Entry 3M30 (X-ray diffraction, 1.45 A resolution); this record covers chains B and E of the 6 polymer chains in the assembly.

== Chain B (and E) ==
Molecule: Methyl-coenzyme M reductase I subunit beta
Organism: Methanothermobacter marburgensis
Notes: EC 2.8.4.1; chain E of this document is another copy of the same molecule, construct and numbering; everything in this record applies to it too
UniProt: P11560 (MCRB_METTM); numbering as in UniProt (aligned over 2-443)
Amino-acid sequence (442 residues; row label = number of the first residue in the row):
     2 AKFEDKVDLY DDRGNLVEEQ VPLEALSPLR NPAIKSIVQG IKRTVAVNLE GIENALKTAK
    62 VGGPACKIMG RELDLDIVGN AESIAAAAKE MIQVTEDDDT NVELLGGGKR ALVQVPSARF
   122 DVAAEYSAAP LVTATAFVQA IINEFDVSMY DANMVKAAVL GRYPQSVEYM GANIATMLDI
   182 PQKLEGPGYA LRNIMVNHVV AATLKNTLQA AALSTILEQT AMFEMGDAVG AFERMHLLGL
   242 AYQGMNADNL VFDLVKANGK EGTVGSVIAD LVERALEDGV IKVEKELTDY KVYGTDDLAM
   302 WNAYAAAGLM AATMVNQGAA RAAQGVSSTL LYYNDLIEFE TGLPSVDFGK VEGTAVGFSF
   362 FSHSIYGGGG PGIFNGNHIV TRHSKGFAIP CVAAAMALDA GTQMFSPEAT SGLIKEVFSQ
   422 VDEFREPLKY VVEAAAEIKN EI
Bound ions: Mg2+ near D271 (its only coordinating residue here)
Residues lining bound ligands:
  - 1-thioethanesulfonic acid (COM): F361, S365, Y367
  - factor 430 (F43): S365, I366, Y367
  - Coenzyme B / XP9: F361, F362, Y367, G368, G369, H379, I380, V381
UniProt features mapped onto this chain:
  - binding site (coenzyme M): Y367
  - binding site (coenzyme B): G369

== How chain B and chain E interact ==
Residue-residue contacts - 90 pairs, chain B then chain E:
  P29(B) - V123(E)
  L30(B) - V95(E)  hydrophobic
  L30(B) - R120(E)
  R31(B) - V95(E)
  R31(B) - T96(E)
  K36(B) - D122(E)  salt bridge
  K36(B) - V123(E)
  V39(B) - V123(E)
  Q40(B) - D122(E)  hydrogen bond (side chain-backbone)
  K43(B) - A124(E)  hydrogen bond (side chain-backbone)
  K43(B) - A125(E)  hydrogen bond (side chain-backbone)
  M92(B) - V230(E)
  M92(B) - G231(E)
  V95(B) - L30(E)  hydrophobic
  V95(B) - R31(E)
  T96(B) - R31(E)
  R120(B) - L30(E)
  D122(B) - K36(E)
  D122(B) - Q40(E)  hydrogen bond (backbone-side chain)
  V123(B) - P29(E)
  V123(B) - K36(E)
  V123(B) - V39(E)
  V123(B) - T221(E)
  A124(B) - K43(E)  hydrogen bond (backbone-side chain)
  A124(B) - E225(E)
  A125(B) - K43(E)  hydrogen bond (backbone-side chain)
  A125(B) - E126(E)
  A125(B) - Y127(E)
  A125(B) - A191(E)  hydrophobic
  A125(B) - E225(E)  hydrogen bond (backbone-side chain)
  E126(B) - A125(E)
  E126(B) - E126(E)
  E126(B) - L185(E)
  E126(B) - P188(E)
  E126(B) - G189(E)  hydrogen bond (side chain-backbone)
  E126(B) - E225(E)  hydrogen bond (backbone-side chain)
  Y127(B) - A125(E)
  S128(B) - P188(E)
  S128(B) - G189(E)
  A129(B) - E225(E)
  L132(B) - P188(E)
  L132(B) - M226(E)
  V133(B) - F224(E)
  V133(B) - V230(E)  hydrophobic
  T136(B) - G227(E)
  T136(B) - V230(E)
  Q140(B) - V230(E)  hydrogen bond (side chain-backbone)
  Q140(B) - G231(E)
  Q140(B) - A232(E)  hydrogen bond (side chain-backbone)
  Q140(B) - F233(E)
  Y164(B) - G187(E)
  Y164(B) - P188(E)
  Y170(B) - P188(E)
  I181(B) - P188(E)  hydrophobic
  P182(B) - L185(E)  hydrophobic
  Q183(B) - Q183(E)
  Q183(B) - L185(E)  hydrogen bond (side chain-backbone)
  Q183(B) - G187(E)
  Q183(B) - P188(E)
  L185(B) - E126(E)
  L185(B) - P182(E)  hydrophobic
  L185(B) - Q183(E)  hydrogen bond (backbone-side chain)
  G187(B) - Y164(E)
  G187(B) - Q183(E)
  P188(B) - E126(E)
  P188(B) - S128(E)
  P188(B) - L132(E)
  P188(B) - Y164(E)
  P188(B) - Y170(E)
  P188(B) - Q183(E)
  G189(B) - E126(E)  hydrogen bond (backbone-side chain)
  G189(B) - S128(E)
  A191(B) - A125(E)  hydrophobic
  T221(B) - V123(E)
  F224(B) - V133(E)
  E225(B) - A124(E)
  E225(B) - A125(E)  hydrogen bond (side chain-backbone)
  E225(B) - E126(E)  hydrogen bond (side chain-backbone)
  E225(B) - A129(E)
  E225(B) - L132(E)
  M226(B) - L132(E)
  G227(B) - T136(E)
  V230(B) - M92(E)
  V230(B) - V133(E)  hydrophobic
  V230(B) - T136(E)
  V230(B) - Q140(E)  hydrogen bond (backbone-side chain)
  G231(B) - M92(E)
  G231(B) - Q140(E)
  A232(B) - Q140(E)  hydrogen bond (backbone-side chain)
  F233(B) - Q140(E)
Other interface residues (no listed pair), chain B (49 interface residues in all): K3, I35, A119, F121, E186, Y190, L192
Other interface residues (no listed pair), chain E (49 interface residues in all): I35, E91, A119, F121, I181, E186, Y190, L192

== Overview ==
Chain B and chain E each contribute 49 residues to their interface, with 18 hydrogen bonds and 1 salt bridge.
Polar contacts include K36(B)-D122(E), Q40(B)-D122(E) and K43(B)-A124(E). Ligands of chain B: Coenzyme B /
XP9, 1-thioethanesulfonic acid and factor 430.
Chain B and chain E are both Methyl-coenzyme M reductase I subunit beta (Methanothermobacter marburgensis);
the structure, Structural Insight into Methyl-Coenzyme M Reductase Chemistry using Coenzyme B Analogues, was
determined by X-ray diffraction, deposited together with 3M1V, 3M2R, 3M2U, 3M2V and 3M32.
